Entry 9FNH (X-ray diffraction, 1.92 A resolution); this record covers chains C and X of the 5 polymer chains in the assembly.

[Chain C]
Name: Glycoside hydrolase family 71
Organism: Aspergillus nidulans FGSC A4
UniProt: G5EB58 (G5EB58_EMENI); residue numbers follow UniProt; this construct covers 22-431
Amino-acid sequence (430 residues; each row starts with the number of its first residue):
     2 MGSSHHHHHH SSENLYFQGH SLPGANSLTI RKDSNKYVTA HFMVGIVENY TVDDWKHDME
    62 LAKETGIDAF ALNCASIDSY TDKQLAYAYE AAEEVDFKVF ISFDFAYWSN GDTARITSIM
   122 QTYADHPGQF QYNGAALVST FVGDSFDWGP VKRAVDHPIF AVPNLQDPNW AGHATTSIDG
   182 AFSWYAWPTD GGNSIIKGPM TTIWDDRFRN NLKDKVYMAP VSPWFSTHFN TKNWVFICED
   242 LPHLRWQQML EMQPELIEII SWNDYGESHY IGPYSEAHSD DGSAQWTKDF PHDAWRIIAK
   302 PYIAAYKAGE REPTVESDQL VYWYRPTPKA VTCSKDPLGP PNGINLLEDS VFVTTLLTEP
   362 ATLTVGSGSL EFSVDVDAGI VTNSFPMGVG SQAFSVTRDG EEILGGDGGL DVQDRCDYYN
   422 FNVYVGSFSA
Disordered / not traced: 2-34
Sequence notes: initiating methionine (2); expression tag (3-21)
Cystine bridges: Cys334-Cys417
What the authors report for this chain:
  - catalytic residues: Asp265
  - catalytic residues: Glu268 (proposed by the authors, not directly observed)
  - binding site for alpha-D-glucopyranose: Gly193, Asn194, Asp265
  - mutagenesis - D265A, E268A: decreased catalytic activity

[Chain X]
Name: Glycoside hydrolase family 71
Organism: Aspergillus nidulans FGSC A4
UniProt: G5EB58 (G5EB58_EMENI); residues 12-421 here correspond to UniProt positions 22-431 (UniProt number = residue number + 10)
Amino-acid sequence (430 residues; each row starts with the number of its first residue; numbers below 1 keep their minus sign (Met-8 is residue -8)):
    -8 MGSSHHHHHH SSENLYFQGH SLPGANSLTI RKDSNKYVTA HFMVGIVENY TVDDWKHDME
    52 LAKETGIDAF ALNCASIDSY TDKQLAYAYE AAEEVDFKVF ISFDFAYWSN GDTARITSIM
   112 QTYADHPGQF QYNGAALVST FVGDSFDWGP VKRAVDHPIF AVPNLQDPNW AGHATTSIDG
   172 AFSWYAWPTD GGNSIIKGPM TTIWDDRFRN NLKDKVYMAP VSPWFSTHFN TKNWVFICED
   232 LPHLRWQQML EMQPELIEII SWNDYGESHY IGPYSEAHSD DGSAQWTKDF PHDAWRIIAK
   292 PYIAAYKAGE REPTVESDQL VYWYRPTPKA VTCSKDPLGP PNGINLLEDS VFVTTLLTEP
   352 ATLTVGSGSL EFSVDVDAGI VTNSFPMGVG SQAFSVTRDG EEILGGDGGL DVQDRCDYYN
   412 FNVYVGSFSA
Disordered / not traced: -8 to 5, 18-421
Sequence notes: initiating methionine (-8); expression tag (-7 to 11)

[How chain C and chain X interact]
Contacting residue pairs (16):
  Asp241(C) - His11(X)  salt bridge
  Leu245(C) - Ser12(X)
  Leu245(C) - Leu13(X)  hydrophobic
  Gln249(C) - Leu13(X)
  Glu252(C) - Leu13(X)
  Pro361(C) - Tyr7(X)
  Asp376(C) - Tyr7(X)
  Val377(C) - Tyr7(X)
  Asp378(C) - Tyr7(X)
  Asp378(C) - Phe8(X)
  Val382(C) - Gln9(X)
  Val382(C) - Gly10(X)
  Thr383(C) - Gly10(X)
  Thr383(C) - His11(X)  hydrogen bond (backbone-backbone)
  Asn384(C) - His11(X)
  Ser385(C) - His11(X)  hydrogen bond
Other interface residues (no listed pair), chain C (14 interface residues in all): Gln248, Ala362

[Overview]
The interface between chain C and chain X involves 14 residues on one side and 7 on the other, with 2 hydrogen
bonds and 1 salt bridge. Among the polar pairs are Asp241(C)-His11(X), Ser385(C)-His11(X) and
Thr383(C)-His11(X). From the paper: catalytic residues Asp265(C) and Glu268(C); D265A and E268A of chain C
reduce catalytic activity.
Both chains are Glycoside hydrolase family 71 (Aspergillus nidulans FGSC A4). Entry 9FNH (The glycoside
hydrolase family 71 (GH71) member AnGH71C from Aspergillus nidulans in complex with nigerotetraose) was
determined by X-ray diffraction, deposited together with 9FNF and 9FNG.
